Entry 1O80 (X-ray diffraction, 2.00 A resolution); this record covers chains A and B.

# Chain A (and B)
Name: Small inducible cytokine B10
Notes: chain B of this document is another copy of the same molecule, construct and numbering; everything in this record applies to it too
UniProtKB: P02778 (SZ10_HUMAN); residues 1-77 here correspond to UniProt positions 22-98 (UniProt number = residue number + 21)
Amino-acid sequence (77 residues; row label = number of the first residue in the row):
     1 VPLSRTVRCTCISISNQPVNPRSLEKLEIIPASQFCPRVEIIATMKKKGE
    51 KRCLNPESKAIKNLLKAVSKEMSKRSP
Disordered / not traced: 76-77 (chain B: 73-77)
Sequence notes: conflict Met-72 (Arg93 in P02778)
Disulfides: Cys-9/Cys-36, Cys-11/Cys-53
UniProt features mapped onto this chain:
  - modified residue: Arg-5 (Citrulline)
Reported in the primary citation:
  - self-association interface (contacts with another copy of this molecule); pairs are residue here / residue on that copy: Lys-26/Glu-28 (salt bridge), Leu-27, Ile-29

# Interface between chain A and chain B
Residue-residue contacts (32; chain A residue first):
  Arg-5(A) with Glu-25(B), salt bridge
  Leu-24(A) with Pro-31(B)
  Glu-25(A) with Ile-30(B); Pro-31(B)
  Lys-26(A) with Glu-28(B), salt bridge; Ile-29(B); Ile-30(B)
  Leu-27(A) with Leu-27(B); Glu-28(B); Ile-29(B), hydrogen bond (backbone-backbone)
  Glu-28(A) with Lys-26(B), salt bridge; Leu-27(B)
  Ile-29(A) with Lys-26(B); Leu-27(B), hydrogen bond (backbone-backbone); Val-68(B), hydrophobic; Ser-69(B)
  Ile-30(A) with Glu-25(B)
  Pro-31(A) with Leu-24(B); Glu-25(B); Val-68(B)
  Ala-32(A) with Glu-71(B)
  Val-39(A) with Ser-69(B); Met-72(B)
  Leu-65(A) with Ser-69(B)
  Ser-69(A) with Lys-62(B)
  Met-72(A) with Pro-56(B); Glu-57(B); Lys-62(B)
  Ser-73(A) with Pro-56(B); Glu-57(B); Lys-62(B), hydrogen bond
  Lys-74(A) with Glu-57(B)
Other interface residues (no listed pair), chain A (19 interface residues in all): Val-1, Pro-56, Val-68
Other interface residues (no listed pair), chain B (21 interface residues in all): Arg-8, Val-39, Ile-41, Lys-48, Lys-59, Leu-65

# In short
Chain A and chain B form an interface of 19 and 21 residues respectively; the contacts include 3 hydrogen
bonds and 3 salt bridges. Polar contacts include Arg-5(A)/Glu-25(B), Lys-26(A)/Glu-28(B) and
Ser-73(A)/Lys-62(B). From the paper: a self-association interface involving Lys-26(A), Leu-27(A) and Glu-28(A)
among others.
Chain A and chain B are both Small inducible cytokine B10; the structure, Crystal structure of IP-10 H-Form,
was determined by X-ray diffraction together with 1O7Y and 1O7Z from the same study.
